3PPP - chain A; structure by X-ray diffraction, 2.40 A resolution.

== Chain A ==
Name: Glycine betaine/carnitine/choline-binding protein
From: Bacillus subtilis
UniProt: O32243 (OPUCC_BACSU); numbering as in UniProt (aligned over 1-303)
Sequence (311 residues; each row starts with the number of its first residue; numbers below 1 keep their minus sign (Met-7 is residue -7)):
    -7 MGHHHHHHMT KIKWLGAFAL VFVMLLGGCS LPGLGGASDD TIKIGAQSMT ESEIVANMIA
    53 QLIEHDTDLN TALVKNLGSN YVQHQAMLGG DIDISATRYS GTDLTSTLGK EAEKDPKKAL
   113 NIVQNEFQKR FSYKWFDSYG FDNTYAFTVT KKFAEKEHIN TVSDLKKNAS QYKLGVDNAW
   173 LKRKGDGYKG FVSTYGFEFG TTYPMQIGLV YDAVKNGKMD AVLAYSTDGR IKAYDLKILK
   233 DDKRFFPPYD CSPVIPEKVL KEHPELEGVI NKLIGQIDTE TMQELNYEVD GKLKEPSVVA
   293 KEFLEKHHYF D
Not modelled in the structure: -7 to 31
Construct notes: expression tag (-7 to 0)
Ligand contacts: trimethyl glycine (BET): Gln39, Met41, Tyr91, Thr94, Asn135, Thr136, Tyr137, Tyr217, Tyr241
Swiss-Prot annotation at these positions:
  - lipidation: Cys21 (N-palmitoyl cysteine)
From the paper describing this entry:
  - binding site for trimethyl glycine: Gln39, Thr94
  - specificity-determining residues: Thr94

== Overview ==
Ligands of chain A: trimethyl glycine. The paper reports a binding site for trimethyl glycine at Gln39 and
Thr94; the specificity determinant Thr94.
Chain A is Glycine betaine/carnitine/choline-binding protein (Bacillus subtilis); the structure, Structures of
the substrate-binding protein provide insights into the multiple compatible solutes binding specificities of
Bacillus ..., was determined by X-ray diffraction together with 3PPN, 3PPO, 3PPQ and 3PPR from the same study.
